PDB entry 4XWS | X-ray diffraction, 3.01 A resolution | chains A and B

Chain A (and B):
Protein: OxyR
Source organism: Pseudomonas aeruginosa PAO1
Notes: chain B of this document is another copy of the same molecule, construct and numbering; everything in this record applies to it too
Reference sequence: Q9HTL4 (Q9HTL4_PSEAE); residue numbers follow UniProt; this construct covers 88-310
Sequence (227 residues; numbered 84 to 310; the number before each row is that of its first residue):
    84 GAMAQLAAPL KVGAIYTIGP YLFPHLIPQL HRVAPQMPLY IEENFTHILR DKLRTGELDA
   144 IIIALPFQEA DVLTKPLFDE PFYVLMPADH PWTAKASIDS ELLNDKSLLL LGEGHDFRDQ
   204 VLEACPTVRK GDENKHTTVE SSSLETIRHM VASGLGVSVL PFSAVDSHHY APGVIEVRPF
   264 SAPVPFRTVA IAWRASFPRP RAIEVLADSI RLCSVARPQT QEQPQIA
Not modelled in the structure: 84-88, 301-310 (chain B: 84-89, 201-216, 298-310)
Differences from the reference sequence: expression tag (84-87); engineered mutation Asp199 (Cys in Q9HTL4)
From the paper describing this entry:
  - conformationally variable residues (loop rearrangement, order/disorder transition): Glu196 to Phe200, Cys208
  - mutagenesis - T100V, H198A: decreased growth
  - mutagenesis - T100S: increased growth

Chain A / chain B interface:
Pairs across the interface (32; chain A residue first):
  Pro107(A) - His252(B)
  His108(A) - His252(B)  hydrogen bond
  Ile110(A) - His232(B)
  Ile110(A) - Tyr253(B)
  Pro111(A) - Tyr253(B)  hydrophobic
  His114(A) - Ala235(B)
  His114(A) - Val257(B)
  Pro121(A) - Ser236(B)
  Pro121(A) - Leu238(B)  hydrophobic
  Tyr123(A) - Glu223(B)  hydrogen bond (side chain-backbone)
  Tyr123(A) - Ser224(B)  hydrogen bond
  Tyr123(A) - Thr229(B)
  Tyr123(A) - Met233(B)  hydrophobic
  Ile124(A) - Thr229(B)  hydrogen bond (backbone-side chain)
  Ile124(A) - His232(B)
  Val222(A) - Tyr123(B)  hydrophobic
  Glu223(A) - Tyr123(B)
  Ser224(A) - Tyr123(B)
  Thr229(A) - Tyr123(B)
  Thr229(A) - Ile124(B)  hydrogen bond (side chain-backbone)
  His232(A) - Ile110(B)
  His232(A) - Ile124(B)
  Met233(A) - Tyr123(B)  hydrophobic
  Ala235(A) - His114(B)  hydrogen bond (backbone-side chain)
  Ser236(A) - His114(B)
  Ser236(A) - Pro121(B)
  His252(A) - Pro107(B)  hydrogen bond (side chain-backbone)
  His252(A) - His108(B)
  His252(A) - Pro111(B)
  Tyr253(A) - Ile110(B)
  Tyr253(A) - Pro111(B)  hydrophobic
  Val257(A) - His114(B)
Other interface residues (no listed pair), chain A (21 interface residues in all): Leu122, Leu238
Other interface residues (no listed pair), chain B (22 interface residues in all): Phe106, Leu122, Val222

In short:
21 residues of chain A face 22 of chain B across their interface, with 7 hydrogen bonds. Among the polar pairs
are His108(A)-His252(B), Tyr123(A)-Glu223(B) and Tyr123(A)-Ser224(B). The paper reports that T100V and H198A
of chain A reduce growth; conformational variability at Glu196(A) and Cys208(A).
Both chains are OxyR (Pseudomonas aeruginosa PAO1). Entry 4XWS (OxyR regulatory domain C199D mutant from
pseudomonas aeruginosa) was determined by X-ray diffraction (same publication as 4X6G and 4Y0M).
